4DCU - chain A; structure by X-ray diffraction, 2.00 A resolution.

== Chain A ==
Protein: GTP-binding protein enga
Source organism: Bacillus subtilis
UniProtKB: P50743 (DER_BACSU); residue numbers follow UniProt; this construct covers 1-436
Amino-acid sequence (456 residues; numbered -19 to 436; the number before each row is that of its first residue; numbers below 1 keep their minus sign (Met-19 is residue -19)):
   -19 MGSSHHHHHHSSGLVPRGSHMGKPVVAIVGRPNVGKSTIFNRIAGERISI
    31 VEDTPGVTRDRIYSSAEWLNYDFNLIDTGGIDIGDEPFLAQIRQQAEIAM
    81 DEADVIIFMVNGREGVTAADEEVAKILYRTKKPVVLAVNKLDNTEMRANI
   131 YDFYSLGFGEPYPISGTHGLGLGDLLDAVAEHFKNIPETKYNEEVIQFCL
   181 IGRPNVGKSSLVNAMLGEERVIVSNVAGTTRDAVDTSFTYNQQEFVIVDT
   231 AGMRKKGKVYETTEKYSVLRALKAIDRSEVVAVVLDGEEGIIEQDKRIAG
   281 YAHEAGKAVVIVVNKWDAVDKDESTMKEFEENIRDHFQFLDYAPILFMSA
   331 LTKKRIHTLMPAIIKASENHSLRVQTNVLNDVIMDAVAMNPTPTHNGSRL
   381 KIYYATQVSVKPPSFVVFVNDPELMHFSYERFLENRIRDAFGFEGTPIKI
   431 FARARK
Not modelled in the structure: -19 to 2, 30-40, 61-66, 122-130, 206-211, 435-436
Sequence notes: expression tag (-19 to 0)
Small-molecule neighbours:
  - GDP (guanosine-5'-diphosphate), molecule 1: Arg11, Pro12, Asn13, Val14, Gly15, Lys16, Ser17, Thr18, Arg93, Asn119, Lys120, Ser145, Gly146, Thr147
  - GDP, molecule 2: Arg183, Pro184, Asn185, Val186, Gly187, Lys188, Ser189, Ser190, Lys236, Asn294, Lys295, Asp297, Ala298, Ser329, Ala330, Leu331
What the authors report for this chain:
  - mutagenesis - K16A, D122N, K188A: decreased catalytic activity on GTP
  - mutagenesis - K16A: abolished catalytic activity on in the absence of potassium
  - mutagenesis - D122N: increased catalytic activity (XTPase activity)

== In short ==
Ligands of chain A: GDP. The paper reports that K16A, D122N and K188A reduce catalytic activity on GTP; K16A
abolishes catalytic activity on in the absence of potassium.
Chain A is GTP-binding protein enga (Bacillus subtilis); the structure, Crystal Structure of B. subtilis EngA
in complex with GDP, was determined by X-ray diffraction, deposited together with 4DCS, 4DCT and 4DCV.
